4XZQ - chains B and J of the 10 polymer chains in the assembly; structure by X-ray diffraction, 2.40 A resolution.

== Chain B ==
Name: Histone H4
Source organism: Xenopus laevis
Reference sequence: P62799 (H4_XENLA); residues 24-102 here correspond to UniProt positions 25-103 (UniProt number = residue number + 1)
Sequence (79 residues; numbered 24 to 102; the number before each row is that of its first residue):
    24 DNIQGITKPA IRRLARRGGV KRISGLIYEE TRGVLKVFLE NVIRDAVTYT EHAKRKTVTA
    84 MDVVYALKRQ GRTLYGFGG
Curated features (UniProtKB/Swiss-Prot):
  - modified residue: Lys-31 (N6-(2-hydroxyisobutyryl)lysine), Lys-44 (N6-(2-hydroxyisobutyryl)lysine), Ser-47 (Phosphoserine), Tyr-51 (Phosphotyrosine), Lys-59 (N6-(2-hydroxyisobutyryl)lysine), Lys-77 (N6-(2-hydroxyisobutyryl)lysine), Lys-79 (N6-(2-hydroxyisobutyryl)lysine), Tyr-88 (Phosphotyrosine), Lys-91 (N6-(2-hydroxyisobutyryl)lysine)
  - cross-link (Glycyl lysine isopeptide (Lys-Gly)): Lys-31 (interchain with G-Cter in UFM1), Lys-91 (interchain with G-Cter in ubiquitin)

== Chain J ==
Molecule: 147-nt DNA strand
Sequence (147 nucleotides; numbered 148 to 294; the number before each row is that of its first residue):
   148 ATCAATATCC ACCTGCAGAT ACTACCAAAA GTGTATTTGG AAACTGCTCC ATCAAAAGGC
   208 ATGTTCAGCT GGATTCCAGC TGAACATGCC TTTTGATGGA GCAGTTTCCA AATACACTTT
   268 TGGTAGTATC TGCAGGTGGA TATTGAT

== How chain B and chain J interact ==
Residue-residue contacts - 10 pairs, chain B then chain J:
  Arg-45(B) / DT228(J)  sugar contact
  Arg-45(B) / DG229(J)  phosphate contact
  Ile-46(B) / DT228(J)  sugar contact
  Ile-46(B) / DG229(J)  hydrogen bond to the phosphate
  Ser-47(B) / DT228(J)  phosphate contact
  Gly-48(B) / DT228(J)  hydrogen bond to the phosphate
  Arg-78(B) / DC249(J)  phosphate contact
  Lys-79(B) / DG248(J)  salt bridge to the phosphate
  Lys-79(B) / DC249(J)  hydrogen bond to the phosphate
  Thr-80(B) / DC249(J)  hydrogen bond to the phosphate
Also at the interface, not in a pair above, chain B (10 interface residues in all): Lys-44, Tyr-51, Lys-77
Also at the interface, not in a pair above, chain J (5 interface residues in all): DA250

== In short ==
The interface between chain B and chain J involves 10 residues on one side and 5 on the other; the contacts
include 4 hydrogen bonds and 1 salt bridge. Among the polar pairs are Ile-46(B)/DG229(J), Gly-48(B)/DT228(J)
and Lys-79(B)/DC249(J).
Here chain B is Histone H4 (Xenopus laevis) and chain J is a 147-nt DNA strand. Entry 4XZQ (Nucleosome
disassembly by RSC and SWI/SNF is enhanced by H3 acetylation near the nucleosome dyad axis) was determined by
X-ray diffraction together with 4YS3 and 4Z66 from the same study.
